PDB entry 2CRX | X-ray diffraction, 2.50 A resolution | chains C and B of the 4 polymer chains in the assembly

[Chain C]
Molecule: 35-nt DNA strand
Sequence (35 nucleotides; numbered 1 to 35; the number before each row is that of its first residue):
     1 TATAACTTCG TATAGCATAT GCTATACGAA GTTAT

[Chain B]
Name: Protein (cre recombinase)
Source organism: Enterobacteria phage P1
UniProt: P06956 (RECR_BPP1); residues 1-343 here = UniProt positions 1-343
Sequence (343 residues; numbered 1 to 343; the number before each row is that of its first residue):
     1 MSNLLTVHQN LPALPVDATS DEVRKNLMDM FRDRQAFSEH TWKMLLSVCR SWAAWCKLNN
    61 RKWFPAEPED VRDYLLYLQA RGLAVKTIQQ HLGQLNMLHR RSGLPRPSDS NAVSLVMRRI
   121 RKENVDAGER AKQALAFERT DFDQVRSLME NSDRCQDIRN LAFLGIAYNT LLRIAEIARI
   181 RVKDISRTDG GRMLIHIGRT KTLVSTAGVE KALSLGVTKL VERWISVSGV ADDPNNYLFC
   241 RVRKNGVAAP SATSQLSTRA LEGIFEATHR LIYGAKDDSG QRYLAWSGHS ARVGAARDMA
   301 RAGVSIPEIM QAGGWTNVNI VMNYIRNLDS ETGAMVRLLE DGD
Not modelled in the structure: 1-18, 199-206, 327-332, 342-343
Swiss-Prot annotation at these positions:
  - active site: Arg-173, His-289, Arg-292, Trp-315, Tyr-324 (O-(3'-phospho-DNA)-tyrosine intermediate)

[Interface between chain C and chain B]
Contacting residue pairs (51; chain C residue first):
  DA2(C) / Lys-244(B)  base contact
  DT3(C) / Lys-244(B)  hydrogen bond to the base
  DA4(C) / Lys-244(B)  phosphate contact
  DA5(C) / Arg-154(B)  salt bridge to the phosphate
  DA5(C) / Val-242(B)  sugar contact
  DA5(C) / Arg-243(B)  sugar contact
  DA5(C) / Lys-244(B)  sugar contact
  DC6(C) / Gln-156(B)  phosphate contact
  DC6(C) / Arg-159(B)  salt bridge to the phosphate
  DC6(C) / Arg-241(B)  hydrogen bond to the sugar
  DC6(C) / Val-242(B)  hydrogen bond to the phosphate
  DT7(C) / Arg-241(B)  sugar contact
  DT7(C) / Gln-255(B)  phosphate contact
  DT7(C) / Leu-256(B)  phosphate contact
  DT7(C) / Ser-257(B)  hydrogen bond to the phosphate
  DT7(C) / Arg-259(B)  base contact
  DT7(C) / Ala-260(B)  phosphate contact
  DT8(C) / Ser-257(B)  base contact
  DT8(C) / Arg-259(B)  base contact
  DG10(C) / Arg-50(B)  sugar contact
  DT11(C) / Lys-43(B)  base contact
  DT11(C) / Ser-47(B)  hydrogen bond to the phosphate
  DT11(C) / Arg-50(B)  salt bridge to the phosphate
  DA12(C) / Lys-43(B)  base contact
  DA12(C) / Met-44(B)  base contact
  DA12(C) / Arg-81(B)  salt bridge to the phosphate
  DA12(C) / Leu-83(B)  phosphate contact
  DA12(C) / Thr-87(B)  sugar contact
  DA12(C) / Arg-282(B)  hydrogen bond to the base
  DT13(C) / Met-44(B)  base contact
  DT13(C) / Leu-83(B)  phosphate contact
  DT13(C) / Ala-84(B)  hydrogen bond to the phosphate
  DT13(C) / Thr-87(B)  hydrogen bond to the phosphate
  DT13(C) / Gln-90(B)  base contact
  DT13(C) / Arg-282(B)  hydrogen bond to the sugar
  DA14(C) / Lys-86(B)  phosphate contact
  DA14(C) / Gln-90(B)  base contact
  DA14(C) / Ala-131(B)  phosphate contact
  DA14(C) / Lys-132(B)  hydrogen bond to the phosphate
  DA14(C) / Tyr-283(B)  sugar contact
  DA14(C) / His-289(B)  phosphate contact
  DG15(C) / Lys-86(B)  hydrogen bond to the base
  DG15(C) / His-289(B)  sugar contact
  DG15(C) / Trp-315(B)  phosphate contact
  DG15(C) / Ile-320(B)  sugar contact
  DG15(C) / Tyr-324(B)  hydrogen bond to the phosphate
  DC16(C) / Arg-173(B)  hydrogen bond to the phosphate
  DC16(C) / Trp-315(B)  phosphate contact
  DC16(C) / Thr-316(B)  sugar contact
  DA17(C) / Gly-314(B)  phosphate contact
  DA17(C) / Thr-316(B)  phosphate contact
Other interface residues (no listed pair), chain C (16 interface residues in all): DC9
Other interface residues (no listed pair), chain B (36 interface residues in all): His-91, Cys-240, Arg-292

[Summary]
Chain C and chain B form an interface of 16 and 36 residues respectively; the contacts include 13 hydrogen
bonds and 4 salt bridges. Polar contacts include DT3(C)/Lys-244(B), DA12(C)/Arg-282(B) and DG15(C)/Lys-86(B).
Curated annotation (UniProt) lists 5 active-site residues on chain B.
Here chain C is a 35-nt DNA strand and chain B is Protein (cre recombinase) (Enterobacteria phage P1). Entry
2CRX (Structure of the holliday junction intermediate in cre-loxp site-specific recombination) was determined
by X-ray diffraction (same publication as 3CRX).
